9AVJ - chains C and D of the 7 polymer chains in the assembly; structure by electron microscopy, 3.72 A resolution.

# Chain C
Molecule: ATP synthase subunit alpha
Source organism: Bacillus sp. PS3
Notes: EC 7.1.2.2
Reference sequence: A0A0M3VGF9 (A0A0M3VGF9_BACP3); numbering as in UniProt (aligned over 26-501)
Sequence (476 residues; numbered 26 to 501; the number before each row is that of its first residue):
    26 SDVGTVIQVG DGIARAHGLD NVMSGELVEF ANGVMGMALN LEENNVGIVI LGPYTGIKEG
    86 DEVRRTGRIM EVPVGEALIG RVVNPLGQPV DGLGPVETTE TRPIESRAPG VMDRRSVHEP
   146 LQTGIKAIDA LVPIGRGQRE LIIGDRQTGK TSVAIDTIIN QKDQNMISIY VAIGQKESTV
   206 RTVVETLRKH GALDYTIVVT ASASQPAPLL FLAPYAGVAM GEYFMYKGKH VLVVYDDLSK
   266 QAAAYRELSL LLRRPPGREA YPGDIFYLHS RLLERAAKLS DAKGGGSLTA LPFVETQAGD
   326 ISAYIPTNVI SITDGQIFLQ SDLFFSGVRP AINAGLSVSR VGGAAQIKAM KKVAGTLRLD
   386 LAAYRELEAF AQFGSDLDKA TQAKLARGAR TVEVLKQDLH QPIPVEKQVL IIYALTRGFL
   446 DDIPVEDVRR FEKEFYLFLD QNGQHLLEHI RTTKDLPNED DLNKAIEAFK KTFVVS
Disordered / not traced: 398-403, 445-449, 498-501
Construct notes: conflict Ser193 (Cys in A0A0M3VGF9), Phe463 (Trp in A0A0M3VGF9)
Ion coordination: Mg2+: Thr176 (together with AMP-PNP)
Small-molecule neighbours:
  - AMP-PNP (ANP; phosphoaminophosphonic acid-adenylate ester), molecule 1: Gln172, Thr173, Gly174, Lys175, Thr176, Ser177, Gln200, Asp261, Arg354, Gln422, Asp423, Leu424
  - AMP-PNP (ANP), molecule 2: Ser336, Ser364, Arg365

# Chain D
Molecule: ATP synthase subunit beta
Source organism: Bacillus sp. PS3
Notes: EC 7.1.2.2
Reference sequence: A0A0M4U1P9 (A0A0M4U1P9_BACP3); numbering as in UniProt (aligned over 2-471)
Sequence (470 residues; each row starts with the number of its first residue):
     2 TRGRVIQVMG PVVDVKFENG HLPAIYNALK IQHKARNENE VDIDLTLEVA LHLGDDTVRT
    62 IAMASTDGLI RGMEVIDTGA PISVPVGEVT LGRVFNVLGE PIDLEGDIPA DARRDPIHRP
   122 APKFEELATE VEILETGIKV VDLLAPYIKG GKIGLFGGAG VGKTVLIQEL IHNIAQEHGG
   182 ISVFAGVGER TREGNDLYHE MKDSGVISKT AMVFGQMNEP PGARMRVALT GLTMAEYFRD
   242 EQGQDVLLFI DNIFRFTQAG SEVSALLGRM PSAVGYQPTL ATEMGQLQER ITSTAKGSIT
   302 SIQAIYVPAD DYTDPAPATT FSHLDATTNL ERKLAEMGIY PAVDPLASTS RALAPEIVGE
   362 EHYQVARKVQ QTLQRYKELQ DIIAILGMDE LSDEDKLVVH RARRIQFFLS QNFHVAEQFT
   422 GQPGSYVPVK ETVRGFKEIL EGKYDHLPED AFRLVGRIEE VVEKAKAMGV
Disordered / not traced: 470-471
Ion coordination: Mg2+: Thr165, Glu190 (together with AMP-PNP)
Small-molecule neighbours:
  - AMP-PNP (ANP; phosphoaminophosphonic acid-adenylate ester), molecule 1: Gly159, Ala160, Gly161, Val162, Gly163, Lys164, Thr165, Val166, Glu190, Arg191, Asn253, Tyr307, Tyr341, Ala417, Phe420, Thr421
  - AMP-PNP (ANP), molecule 2: Ser351, Leu354, Tyr364

# Chain C / chain D interface
Contacting residue pairs (52; chain C residue first):
  Asp45(C) with Arg72(D)
  Asn46(C) with Arg37(D), hydrogen bond; Ile71(D)
  Met48(C) with Asn40(D); Gly69(D); Leu70(D)
  Ser49(C) with Asp68(D); Gly69(D), hydrogen bond (backbone-backbone); Leu70(D), hydrogen bond (backbone-backbone)
  Asn65(C) with Val9(D); Met10(D)
  Leu66(C) with Gln8(D); Val9(D), hydrogen bond (backbone-backbone); Arg72(D)
  Glu67(C) with Gln8(D); Met10(D); Arg72(D), hydrogen bond (backbone-side chain)
  Glu68(C) with Ile7(D); Gln8(D); Arg72(D)
  Asn70(C) with Arg72(D), hydrogen bond (backbone-side chain)
  Val71(C) with Arg72(D)
  Gly92(C) with Asn40(D)
  Ile94(C) with Asp68(D)
  Glu130(C) with Asp68(D)
  Val136(C) with Asn196(D)
  Met137(C) with Ile103(D), hydrophobic; Asp104(D); Leu105(D), hydrophobic; Asn196(D), hydrogen bond (backbone-side chain); Tyr199(D), hydrophobic
  Arg139(C) with Asn196(D), hydrogen bond (backbone-side chain)
  Arg283(C) with Val275(D)
  Asp289(C) with Glu263(D)
  Phe291(C) with Met218(D), hydrophobic; Arg256(D)
  Tyr292(C) with Ser66(D), hydrogen bond
  Ser295(C) with Met218(D)
  Arg296(C) with Ser66(D)
  Glu299(C) with Thr192(D), hydrogen bond; Met218(D)
  Thr332(C) with Tyr307(D)
  Ser336(C) with Met218(D)
  Ile337(C) with Arg191(D)
  Thr338(C) with Arg191(D)
  Asp339(C) with Arg191(D), salt bridge; Arg193(D), salt bridge
  Leu361(C) with Glu337(D)
  Arg365(C) with Arg191(D); Arg193(D); Phe420(D)
  Lys409(C) with Asp451(D), salt bridge
Other interface residues (no listed pair), chain C (43 interface residues in all): Val47, Thr91, Arg140, Val142, Pro280, Ser327, Ile335, Val366, Gly367, Gly368, Ala388, Glu391
Other interface residues (no listed pair), chain D (40 interface residues in all): Ala160, Gly161, His200, Pro221, Arg225, Ala266, Pro309, Ala310, Arg333, Met338, Gln419, Arg454

# In short
43 residues of chain C and 40 residues of chain D are in contact, with 10 hydrogen bonds and 3 salt bridges.
Among the polar pairs are Asp339(C)-Arg191(D), Asp339(C)-Arg193(D) and Lys409(C)-Asp451(D). One AMP-PNP
molecule is bound between chain C and chain D.
Here chain C is ATP synthase subunit alpha and chain D is ATP synthase subunit beta, both from Bacillus sp.
PS3. Entry 9AVJ (PS3 F1 ATPase Wild type) was determined by electron microscopy, deposited together with 8U1H.
